PDB entry 1NJI | X-ray diffraction, 3.00 A resolution | chains A and 4 of the 30 polymer chains in the assembly

== Chain A ==
Molecule: 23S ribosomal RNA
From: Haloarcula marismortui
Sequence (2922 nucleotides; each row starts with the number of its first residue):
     2 UUGGCUACUA UGCCAGCUGG UGGAUUGCUC GGCUCAGGCG CUGAUGAAGG ACGUGCCAAG
    62 CUGCGAUAAG CCAUGGGGAG CCGCACGGAG GCGAAGAACC AUGGAUUUCC GAAUGAGAAU
   122 CUCUCUAACA AUUGCUUCGC GCAAUGAGGA ACCCCGAGAA CUGAAACAUC UCAGUAUCGG
   182 GAGGAACAGA AAACGCAAUG UGAUGUCGUU AGUAACCGCG AGUGAACGCG AUACAGCCCA
   242 AACCGAAGCC CUCACGGGCA AUGUGGUGUC AGGGCUACCU CUCAUCAGCC GACCGUCUCG
   302 ACGAAGUCUC UUGGAACAGA GCGUGAUACA GGGUGACAAC CCCGUACUCG AGACCAGUAC
   362 GACGUGCGGU AGUGCCAGAG UAGCGGGGGU UGGAUAUCCC UCGCGAAUAA CGCAGGCAUC
   422 GACUGCGAAG GCUAAACACA ACCUGAGACC GAUAGUGAAC AAGUAGUGUG AACGAACGCU
   482 GCAAAGUACC CUCAGAAGGG AGGCGAAAUA GAGCAUGAAA UCAGUUGGCG AUCGAGCGAC
   542 AGGGCAUACA AGGUCCCUCG ACGAAUGACC GACGCGCGAG CGUCCAGUAA GACUCACGGG
   602 AAGCCGAUGU UCUGUCGUAC GUUUUGAAAA ACGAGCCAGG GAGUGUGUCU GCAUGGCAAG
   662 UCUAACCGGA GUAUCCGGGG AGGCACAGGG AAACCGACAU GGCCGCAGGG CUUUGCCCGA
   722 GGGCCGCCGU CUUCAAGGGC GGGGAGCCAU GUGGACACGA CCCGAAUCCG GACGAUCUAC
   782 GCAUGGACAA GAUGAAGCGU GCCGAAAGGC ACGUGGAAGU CUGUUAGAGU UGGUGUCCUA
   842 CAAUACCCUC UCGUGAUCUA UGUGUAGGGG UGAAAGGCCC AUCGAGUCCG GCAACAGCUG
   902 GUUCCAAUCG AAACAUGUCG AAGCAUGACC UCCGCCGAGG UAGUCUGUGA GGUAGAGCGA
   962 CCGAUUGGUG UGUCCGCCUC CGAGAGGAGU CGGCACACCU GUCAAACUCC AAACUUACAG
  1022 ACGCCGUUUG ACGCGGGGAU UCCGGUGCGC GGGGUAAGCC UGUGUACCAG GAGGGGAACA
  1082 ACCCAGAGAU AGGUUAAGGU CCCCAAGUGU GGAUUAAGUG UAAUCCUCUG AAGGUGGUCU
  1142 CGAGCCCUAG ACAGCCGGGA GGUGAGCUUA GAAGCAGCUA CCCUCUAAGA AAAGCGUAAC
  1202 AGCUUACCGG CCGAGGUUUG AGGCGCCCAA AAUGAUCGGG ACUCAAAUCC ACCACCGAGA
  1262 CCUGUCCGUA CCACUCAUAC UGGUAAUCGA GUAGAUUGGC GCUCUAAUUG GAUGGAAGUA
  1322 GGGGUGAAAA CUCCUAUGGA CCGAUUAGUG ACGAAAAUCC UGGCCAUAGU AGCAGCGAUA
  1382 GUCGGGUGAG AACCCCGACG GCCUAAUGGA UAAGGGUUCC UCAGCACUGC UGAUCAGCUG
  1442 AGGGUUAGCC GGUCCUAAGU CAUACCGCAA CUCGACUAUG ACGAAAUGGG AAACGGGUUA
  1502 AUAUUCCCGU GCCACUAUGC AGUGAAAGUU GACGCCCUGG GGUCGAUCAC GCUGGGCAUU
  1562 CGCCCAGUCG AACCGUCCAA CUCCGUGGAA GCCGUAAUGG CAGGAAGCGG ACGAACGGCG
  1622 GCAUAGGGAA ACGUGAUUCA ACCUGGGGCC CAUGAAAAGA CGAGCAUAGU GUCCGUACCG
  1682 AGAACCGACA CAGGUGUCCA UGGCGGCGAA AGCCAAGGCC UGUCGGGAGC AACCAACGUU
  1742 AGGGAAUUCG GCAAGUUAGU CCCGUACCUU CGGAAGAAGG GAUGCCUGCU CCGGAACGGA
  1802 GCAGGUCGCA GUGACUCGGA AGCUCGGACU GUCUAGUAAC AACAUAGGUG ACCGCAAAUC
  1862 CGCAAGGACU CGUACGGUCA CUGAAUCCUG CCCAGUGCAG GUAUCUGAAC ACCUCGUACA
  1922 AGAGGACGAA GGACCUGUCA ACGGCGGGGG UAACUAUGAC CCUCUUAAGG UAGCGUAGUA
  1982 CCUUGCCGCA UCAGUAGCGG CUUGCAUGAA UGGAUUAACC AGAGCUUCAC UGUCCCAACG
  2042 UUGGGCCCGG UGAACUGUAC AUUCCAGUGC GGAGUCUGGA GACACCCAGG GGGAAGCGAA
  2102 GACCCUAUGG AGCUUUACUG CAGGCUGUCG CUGAGACGUG GUCGCCGAUG UGCAGCAUAG
  2162 GUAGGAGACA CUACACAGGU ACCCGCGCUA GCGGGCCACC GAGUCAACAG UGAAAUACUA
  2222 CCCGUCGGUG ACUGCGACUC UCACUCCGGG AGGAGGACAC CGAUAGCCGG GCAGUUUGAC
  2282 UGGGGCGGUA CGCGCUCGAA AAGAUAUCGA GCGCGCCCUA UGGCUAUCUC AGCCGGGACA
  2342 GAGACCCGGC GAAGAGUGCA AGAGCAAAAG AUAGCUUGAC AGUGUUCUUC CCAACGAGGA
  2402 ACGCUGACGC GAAAGCGUGG UCUAGCGAAC CAAUUAGCCU GCUUGAUGCG GGCAAUUGAU
  2462 GACAGAAAAG CUACCCUAGG GAUAACAGAG UCGUCACUCG CAAGAGCACA UAUCGACCGA
  2522 GUGGCUUGCU ACCUCGAUGU CGGUUCCCUC CAUCCUGCCC GUGCAGAAGC GGGCAAGGGU
  2582 GAGGUUGUUC GCCUAUUAAA GGAGGUCGUG AGCUGGGUUU AGACCGUCGU GAGACAGGUC
  2642 GGCUGCUAUC UACUGGGUGU GUAAUGGUGU CUGACAAGAA CGACCGUAUA GUACGAGAGG
  2702 AACUACGGUU GGUGGCCACU GGUGUACCGG UUGUUCGAGA GAGCACGUGC CGGGUAGCCA
  2762 CGCCACACGG GGUAAGAGCU GAACGCAUCU AAGCUCGAAA CCCACUUGGA AAAGAGACAC
  2822 CGCCGAGGUC CCGCGUACAA GACGCGGUCG AUAGACUCGG GGUGUGCGCG UCGAGGUAAC
  2882 GAGACGUUAA GCCCACGAGC ACUAACAGAC CAAAGCCAUC AU
Not modelled in the structure: 2-9, 126-127, 715, 971-998, 1560, 1952-1963, 2137-2236, 2339-2343, 2665-2666, 2915-2923
Bound ions: Mg2+ site 1 near G28 (its only coordinating residue here); Na+ site 1: C40, C443; Na+ site 2: G56, A59, G61; Na+ site 3 near U108 (its only coordinating residue here); Mg2+ site 2 near U115 (its only coordinating residue here); Na+ site 4: C141, G142; Na+ site 5 near U146 (its only coordinating residue here); Mg2+ site 3: C162, U2276; K+ site 1: C162, U163, U172; Mg2+ site 4: A165, A167, C168; Na+ site 6: A165, A166, A167; Mg2+ site 5: A166, G219; 61 more Na+ sites not listed; 98 more Mg2+ sites not listed; 1 more K+ sites not listed
Ligand contacts: chloramphenicol (CLM): G2099, A2100, G2540, U2645, G2646

== Chain 4 ==
Name: 50S ribosomal protein L44E
From: Haloarcula marismortui
Reference sequence: P32411 (RL44_HALMA); numbering as in UniProt (aligned over 1-92)
Amino-acid sequence (92 residues; numbered 1 to 92; the number before each row is that of its first residue):
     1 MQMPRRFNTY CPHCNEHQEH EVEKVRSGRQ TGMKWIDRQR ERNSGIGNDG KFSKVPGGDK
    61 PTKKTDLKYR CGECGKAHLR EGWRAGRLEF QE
Bound ions: Cd2+: Cys11, Cys14, Cys71, Cys74; Mg2+: Gly45, Gly47, Asp49

== How chain A and chain 4 interact ==
Contacting residue pairs (124; chain A residue first):
  A169(A) - Asn48(4)  hydrogen bond to the sugar
  U170(A) - Asn48(4)  sugar contact
  U170(A) - Gly50(4)  hydrogen bond to the sugar
  C218(A) - Trp35(4)  phosphate contact
  C218(A) - Gln39(4)  hydrogen bond to the phosphate
  C218(A) - Asn43(4)  hydrogen bond to the phosphate
  G219(A) - Gln39(4)  hydrogen bond to the phosphate
  G219(A) - Lys51(4)  phosphate contact
  G219(A) - Lys54(4)  hydrogen bond to the sugar
  C220(A) - Trp35(4)  base contact
  C220(A) - Lys51(4)  salt bridge to the phosphate
  G389(A) - Ile46(4)  phosphate contact
  G390(A) - Gly45(4)  phosphate contact
  G390(A) - Ile46(4)  hydrogen bond to the phosphate
  A395(A) - Trp35(4)  sugar contact
  A395(A) - Arg42(4)  hydrogen bond to the phosphate
  U396(A) - Trp35(4)  phosphate contact
  U396(A) - Arg38(4)  salt bridge to the phosphate
  U396(A) - Arg42(4)  salt bridge to the phosphate
  C735(A) - Asn15(4)  hydrogen bond to the base
  A1922(A) - Met33(4)  base contact
  G1923(A) - Thr31(4)  hydrogen bond to the sugar
  G1923(A) - Gly32(4)  sugar contact
  G1923(A) - Met33(4)  sugar contact
  A1924(A) - Arg29(4)  phosphate contact
  A1924(A) - Gln30(4)  sugar contact
  G1925(A) - Arg29(4)  salt bridge to the phosphate
  U2120(A) - Asn48(4)  hydrogen bond to the sugar
  U2120(A) - Ser53(4)  phosphate contact
  G2121(A) - Gly47(4)  hydrogen bond to the phosphate
  G2121(A) - Asn48(4)  phosphate contact
  G2121(A) - Ser53(4)  hydrogen bond to the phosphate
  C2122(A) - Ile46(4)  phosphate contact
  C2122(A) - Gly47(4)  hydrogen bond to the phosphate
  G2316(A) - Pro61(4)  sugar contact
  C2317(A) - Pro61(4)  phosphate contact
  C2317(A) - Thr62(4)  hydrogen bond to the phosphate
  C2317(A) - Arg84(4)  salt bridge to the phosphate
  C2318(A) - Ala85(4)  phosphate contact
  C2318(A) - Gly86(4)  hydrogen bond to the phosphate
  C2319(A) - Met1(4)  hydrogen bond to the phosphate
  U2320(A) - Met1(4)  phosphate contact
  U2320(A) - Gln2(4)  hydrogen bond to the phosphate
  U2320(A) - Met3(4)  base contact
  U2320(A) - Pro4(4)  sugar contact
  U2320(A) - Gln91(4)  hydrogen bond to the sugar
  A2321(A) - Gln91(4)  hydrogen bond to the phosphate
  U2378(A) - Phe7(4)  sugar contact
  U2378(A) - Asn8(4)  hydrogen bond to the phosphate
  G2379(A) - Thr9(4)  hydrogen bond to the phosphate
  G2379(A) - His17(4)  salt bridge to the phosphate
  A2380(A) - Met1(4)  base contact
  A2380(A) - Trp83(4)  base contact
  C2381(A) - Thr9(4)  sugar contact
  C2381(A) - Tyr10(4)  sugar contact
  C2381(A) - Arg80(4)  hydrogen bond to the sugar
  A2382(A) - Tyr10(4)  sugar contact
  A2382(A) - Pro12(4)  sugar contact
  A2382(A) - Arg80(4)  salt bridge to the phosphate
  G2407(A) - Tyr10(4)  hydrogen bond to the sugar
  G2407(A) - Asn15(4)  hydrogen bond to the sugar
  A2408(A) - Tyr10(4)  sugar contact
  A2408(A) - Asn15(4)  sugar contact
  A2408(A) - Glu16(4)  sugar contact
  A2408(A) - His17(4)  hydrogen bond to the sugar
  C2409(A) - His17(4)  sugar contact
  C2427(A) - Lys60(4)  base contact
  C2427(A) - Arg84(4)  salt bridge to the phosphate
  G2428(A) - Lys60(4)  hydrogen bond to the base
  G2428(A) - Lys64(4)  salt bridge to the phosphate
  G2428(A) - Arg84(4)  salt bridge to the phosphate
  C2431(A) - Lys51(4)  sugar contact
  C2432(A) - Ile36(4)  phosphate contact
  A2433(A) - Gln30(4)  sugar contact
  A2433(A) - Lys34(4)  phosphate contact
  A2434(A) - Ser27(4)  sugar contact
  A2434(A) - Gly28(4)  hydrogen bond to the sugar
  A2434(A) - Gln30(4)  phosphate contact
  A2434(A) - Lys34(4)  phosphate contact
  U2435(A) - Val25(4)  sugar contact
  U2435(A) - Gly28(4)  phosphate contact
  U2435(A) - Lys68(4)  hydrogen bond to the phosphate
  U2435(A) - Leu79(4)  base contact
  U2436(A) - Lys68(4)  salt bridge to the phosphate
  U2436(A) - Arg70(4)  salt bridge to the phosphate
  U2436(A) - Ala77(4)  hydrogen bond to the sugar
  U2436(A) - His78(4)  sugar contact
  U2436(A) - Leu79(4)  sugar contact
  A2437(A) - His13(4)  sugar contact
  A2437(A) - Arg70(4)  salt bridge to the phosphate
  A2437(A) - Lys76(4)  phosphate contact
  A2437(A) - Ala77(4)  hydrogen bond to the phosphate
  G2438(A) - Lys76(4)  salt bridge to the phosphate
  C2450(A) - Met33(4)  phosphate contact
  G2451(A) - Thr31(4)  hydrogen bond to the phosphate
  G2451(A) - Met33(4)  phosphate contact
  G2451(A) - Lys34(4)  salt bridge to the phosphate
  G2451(A) - Trp35(4)  phosphate contact
  G2451(A) - Arg38(4)  hydrogen bond to the sugar
  G2452(A) - Lys34(4)  salt bridge to the phosphate
  G2452(A) - Trp35(4)  hydrogen bond to the phosphate
  A2456(A) - Leu79(4)  base contact
  U2457(A) - Arg80(4)  hydrogen bond to the sugar
  U2457(A) - Glu81(4)  phosphate contact
  U2457(A) - Gly82(4)  hydrogen bond to the phosphate
  U2458(A) - Lys64(4)  phosphate contact
  U2458(A) - Thr65(4)  sugar contact
  U2458(A) - Asp66(4)  sugar contact
  U2458(A) - Gly82(4)  hydrogen bond to the phosphate
  G2459(A) - Lys63(4)  hydrogen bond to the phosphate
  G2459(A) - Lys64(4)  hydrogen bond to the phosphate
  A2460(A) - Gly58(4)  sugar contact
  A2460(A) - Asp59(4)  phosphate contact
  A2460(A) - Lys60(4)  hydrogen bond to the phosphate
  A2460(A) - Lys63(4)  salt bridge to the phosphate
  U2461(A) - Gly58(4)  phosphate contact
  U2461(A) - Asp59(4)  hydrogen bond to the phosphate
  U2461(A) - Lys60(4)  phosphate contact
  G2462(A) - Lys60(4)  hydrogen bond to the base
  G2462(A) - Pro61(4)  base contact
  A2468(A) - Asn48(4)  base contact
  A2468(A) - Gly50(4)  hydrogen bond to the base
  A2468(A) - Ser53(4)  base contact
  A2468(A) - Lys54(4)  salt bridge to the phosphate
Also at the interface, not in a pair above, chain A (54 interface residues in all): G2426, A2467
Also at the interface, not in a pair above, chain 4 (61 interface residues in all): Arg26, Asp49

== In short ==
Chain A and chain 4 form an interface of 54 and 61 residues respectively, with 43 hydrogen bonds and 18 salt
bridges. Polar contacts include C735(A)-Asn15(4), G2428(A)-Lys60(4) and G2462(A)-Lys60(4). Ligands of chain A:
chloramphenicol. C40(A) and C443(A) coordinate Na+ site 1.
Here chain A is 23S ribosomal RNA and chain 4 is 50S ribosomal protein L44E, both from Haloarcula marismortui.
Entry 1NJI (Structure of chloramphenicol bound to the 50S ribosomal subunit) was determined by X-ray
diffraction (same publication as 1K73, 1KC8 and 1N8R).
